Entry 7WBX (electron microscopy, 4.00 A resolution); this record covers chains N and c of the 26 polymer chains in the assembly.

# Chain N
Molecule: 198-nt DNA strand
Sequence (198 nucleotides; numbered -125 to 72; the number before each row is that of its first residue; numbers below 1 keep their minus sign (DG-125 is residue -125)):
  -125 GCTTACGTCA GTCTGGCCAT CTTTGTGTTT GGTGTGTTTG GGTGGTGGCC GTTTTCGTTG
   -65 TTTTTTTCTG TCTCGTGCCT GGTGTCTTGG GTGTAATCCC CTTGGCGGTT AAAACGCGGG
    -5 GGACAGCGCG TACGTGCGTT TAAGCGGTGC TAGAGCTGTC TACGACCAAT TGAGCGGCCT
    55 CGGCACCGGG ATTCTGAT
Not modelled in the structure: -125 to -78, -59 to -55

# Chain c
Name: Histone H2A type 1-B/E
Source organism: Homo sapiens
UniProt: P04908 (H2A1B_HUMAN); residues 1-129 here correspond to UniProt positions 2-130 (UniProt number = residue number + 1)
Amino-acid sequence (133 residues; row label = number of the first residue in the row; numbers below 1 keep their minus sign (Gly-3 is residue -3)):
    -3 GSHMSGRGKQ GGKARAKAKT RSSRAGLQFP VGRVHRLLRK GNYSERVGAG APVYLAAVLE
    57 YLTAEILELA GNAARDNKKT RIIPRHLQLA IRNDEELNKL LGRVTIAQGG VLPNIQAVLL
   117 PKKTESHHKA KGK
Not modelled in the structure: -3 to 15, 119-129
Differences from the reference sequence: expression tag (-3 to 0)
Swiss-Prot annotation at these positions:
  - modified residue: Ser1 (N-acetylserine), Arg3 (Citrulline), Lys5 (N6-(2-hydroxyisobutyryl)lysine), Lys9 (N6-(2-hydroxyisobutyryl)lysine), Lys13 (N6-(beta-hydroxybutyryl)lysine), Lys36 (N6-(2-hydroxyisobutyryl)lysine), Lys74 (N6-(2-hydroxyisobutyryl)lysine), Lys75 (N6-(2-hydroxyisobutyryl)lysine), Lys95 (N6-(2-hydroxyisobutyryl)lysine), Gln104 (N5-methylglutamine), Lys118 (N6-(2-hydroxyisobutyryl)lysine), Lys119 (N6-crotonyllysine), Thr120 (Phosphothreonine), Lys125 (N6-crotonyllysine)
  - cross-link (Glycyl lysine isopeptide (Lys-Gly)): Lys13 (interchain with G-Cter in ubiquitin), Lys15 (interchain with G-Cter in ubiquitin), Lys119 (interchain with G-Cter in ubiquitin)

# Chain N / chain c interface
Contacting residue pairs - 14 pairs, chain N then chain c:
  DG38(N) with Arg42(c), hydrogen bond to the phosphate; Val43(c), sugar contact; Gly44(c), phosphate contact; Ala45(c), hydrogen bond to the phosphate
  DA39(N) with Arg35(c), salt bridge to the phosphate; Arg42(c), sugar contact; Val43(c), hydrogen bond to the phosphate
  DC49(N) with Arg29(c), salt bridge to the phosphate
  DG57(N) with Thr76(c), hydrogen bond to the phosphate; Arg77(c), hydrogen bond to the sugar
  DC58(N) with Lys75(c), phosphate contact; Thr76(c), hydrogen bond to the phosphate; Arg77(c), hydrogen bond to the phosphate
  DA59(N) with Lys75(c), salt bridge to the phosphate
Other interface residues (no listed pair), chain N (7 interface residues in all): DA47
Other interface residues (no listed pair), chain c (10 interface residues in all): Thr16

# In short
7 residues of chain N face 10 of chain c across their interface; the contacts include 7 hydrogen bonds and 3
salt bridges. Among the polar pairs are DG57(N)-Arg77(c), DG38(N)-Arg42(c) and DG38(N)-Ala45(c).
Chain N is a 198-nt DNA strand and chain c is Histone H2A type 1-B/E (Homo sapiens); the structure, RNA
polymerase II elongation complex bound with Elf1 and Spt4/5, stalled at SHL(-3) of the nucleosome, was
determined by electron microscopy (same publication as 7WBV, 7WBW and 8HE5).
